6RW6 - chains A and C of the 5 polymer chains in the assembly; structure by electron microscopy, 2.75 A resolution.

[Chain A (and C)]
Protein: TcdA1
From: Photorhabdus luminescens
Notes: chain C of this document is another copy of the same molecule, construct and numbering; everything in this record applies to it too
UniProt: Q9RN43 (Q9RN43_PHOLU); numbering as in UniProt (aligned over 1-2516)
Chain sequence (2516 residues; each row starts with the number of its first residue):
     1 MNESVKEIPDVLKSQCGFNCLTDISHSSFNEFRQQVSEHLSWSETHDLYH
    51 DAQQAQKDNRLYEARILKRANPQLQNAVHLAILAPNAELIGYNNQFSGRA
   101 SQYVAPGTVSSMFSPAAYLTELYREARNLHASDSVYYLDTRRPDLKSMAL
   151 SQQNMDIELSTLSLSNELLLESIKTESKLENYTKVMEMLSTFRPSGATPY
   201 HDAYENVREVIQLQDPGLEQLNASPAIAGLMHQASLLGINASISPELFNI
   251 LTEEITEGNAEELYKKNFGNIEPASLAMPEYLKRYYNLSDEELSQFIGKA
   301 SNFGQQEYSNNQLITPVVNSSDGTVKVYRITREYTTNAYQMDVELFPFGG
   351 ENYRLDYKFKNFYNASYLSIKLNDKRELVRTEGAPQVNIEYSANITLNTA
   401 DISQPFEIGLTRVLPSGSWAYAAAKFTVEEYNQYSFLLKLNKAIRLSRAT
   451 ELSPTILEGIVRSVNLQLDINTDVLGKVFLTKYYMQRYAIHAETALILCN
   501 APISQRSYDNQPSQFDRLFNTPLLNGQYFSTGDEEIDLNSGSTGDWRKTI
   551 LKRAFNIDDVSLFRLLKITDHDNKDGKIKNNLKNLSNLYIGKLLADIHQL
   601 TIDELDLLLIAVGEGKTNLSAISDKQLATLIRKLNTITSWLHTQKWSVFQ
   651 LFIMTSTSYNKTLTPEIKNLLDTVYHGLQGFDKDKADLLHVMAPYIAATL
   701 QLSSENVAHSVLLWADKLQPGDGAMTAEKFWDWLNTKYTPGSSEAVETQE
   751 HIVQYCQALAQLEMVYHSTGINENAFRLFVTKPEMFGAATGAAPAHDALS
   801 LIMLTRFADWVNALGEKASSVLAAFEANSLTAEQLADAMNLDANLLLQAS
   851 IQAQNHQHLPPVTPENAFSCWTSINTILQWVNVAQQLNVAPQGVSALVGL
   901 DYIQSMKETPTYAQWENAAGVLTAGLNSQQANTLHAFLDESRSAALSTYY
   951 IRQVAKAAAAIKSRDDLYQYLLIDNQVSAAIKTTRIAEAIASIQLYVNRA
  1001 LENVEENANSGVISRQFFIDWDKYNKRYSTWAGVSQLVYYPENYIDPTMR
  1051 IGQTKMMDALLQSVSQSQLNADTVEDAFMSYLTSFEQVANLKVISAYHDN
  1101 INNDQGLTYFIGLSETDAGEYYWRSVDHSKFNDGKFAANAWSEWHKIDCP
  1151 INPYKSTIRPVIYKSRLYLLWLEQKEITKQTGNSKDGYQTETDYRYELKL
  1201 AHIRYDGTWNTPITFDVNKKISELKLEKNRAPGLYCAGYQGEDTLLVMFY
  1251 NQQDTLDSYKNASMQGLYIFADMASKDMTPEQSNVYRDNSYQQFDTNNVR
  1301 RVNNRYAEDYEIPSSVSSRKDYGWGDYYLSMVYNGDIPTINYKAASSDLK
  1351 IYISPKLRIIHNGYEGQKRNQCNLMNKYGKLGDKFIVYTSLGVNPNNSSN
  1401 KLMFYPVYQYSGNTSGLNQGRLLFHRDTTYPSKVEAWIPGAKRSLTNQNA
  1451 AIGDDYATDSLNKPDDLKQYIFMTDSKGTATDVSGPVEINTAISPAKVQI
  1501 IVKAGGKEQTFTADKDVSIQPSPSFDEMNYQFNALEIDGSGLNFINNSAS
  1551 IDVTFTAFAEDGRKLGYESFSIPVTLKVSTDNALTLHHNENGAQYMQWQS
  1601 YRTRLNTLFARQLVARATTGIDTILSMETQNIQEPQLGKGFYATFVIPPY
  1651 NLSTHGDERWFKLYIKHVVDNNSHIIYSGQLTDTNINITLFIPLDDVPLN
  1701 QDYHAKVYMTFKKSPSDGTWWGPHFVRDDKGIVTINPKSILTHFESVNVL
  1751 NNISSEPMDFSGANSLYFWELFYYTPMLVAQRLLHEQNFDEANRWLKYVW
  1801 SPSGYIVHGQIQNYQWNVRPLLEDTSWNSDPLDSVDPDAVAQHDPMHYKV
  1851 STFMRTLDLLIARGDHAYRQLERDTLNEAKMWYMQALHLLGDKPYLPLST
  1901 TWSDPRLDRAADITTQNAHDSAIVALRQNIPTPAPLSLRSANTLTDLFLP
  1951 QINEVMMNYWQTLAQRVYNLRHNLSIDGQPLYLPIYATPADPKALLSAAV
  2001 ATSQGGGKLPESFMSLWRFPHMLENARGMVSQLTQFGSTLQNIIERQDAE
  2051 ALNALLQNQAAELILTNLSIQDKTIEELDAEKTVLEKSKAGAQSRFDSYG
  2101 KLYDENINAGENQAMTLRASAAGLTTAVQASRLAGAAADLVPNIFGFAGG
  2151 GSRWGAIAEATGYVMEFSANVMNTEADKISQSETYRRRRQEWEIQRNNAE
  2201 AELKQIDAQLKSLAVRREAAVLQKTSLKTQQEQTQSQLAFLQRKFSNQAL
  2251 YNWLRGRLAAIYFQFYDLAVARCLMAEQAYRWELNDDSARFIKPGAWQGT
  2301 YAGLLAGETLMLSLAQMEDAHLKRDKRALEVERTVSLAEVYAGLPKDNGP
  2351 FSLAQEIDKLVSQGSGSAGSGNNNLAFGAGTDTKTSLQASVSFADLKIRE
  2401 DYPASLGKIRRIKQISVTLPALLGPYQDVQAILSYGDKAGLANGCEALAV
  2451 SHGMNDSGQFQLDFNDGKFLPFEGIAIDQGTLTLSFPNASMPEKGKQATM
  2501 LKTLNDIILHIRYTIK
Unresolved in the structure: 1-20, 1183-1187, 1933-1938
Reported in the primary citation:
  - self-association interface (contacts with another copy of this molecule); pairs are residue here / residue on that copy: His46-His1808, His50-His1808, Glu158-Arg1873, Asp965-Arg1971, Arg1166-Glu1086
  - mutagenesis - E158A/R1873A, D965A/R1971A, Y1168F/Y1205F, H1202A: unchanged stability in response to pH shift to pH 11
  - mutagenesis - E1086A, R1166A: decreased expression
  - conformationally variable residues (domain motion): Glu1086
  - mutagenesis - E1086A/R1166A: decreased stability in response to neutral pH

[Interface between chain A and chain C]
Pairs across the interface - 45 pairs, chain A then chain C:
  Pro665(A) with Ala2001(C)
  Glu666(A) with Val2000(C); Ala2001(C), hydrogen bond (side chain-backbone)
  Lys668(A) with Ser2003(C)
  Asn669(A) with Thr2002(C), hydrogen bond (side chain-backbone); Ser2003(C), hydrogen bond; Thr2300(C); Tyr2301(C)
  His676(A) with Pro2294(C); Gly2295(C); Gln2298(C), hydrogen bond
  Gln679(A) with Lys2293(C), hydrogen bond (backbone-side chain)
  Gly741(A) with Gly2005(C); Gly2006(C)
  Ile2107(A) with Gln1068(C)
  Gln2129(A) with Glu1120(C), hydrogen bond
  Leu2133(A) with Asp1117(C); Ala1118(C); Glu1120(C)
  Ala2137(A) with Asp1117(C); Ala1118(C)
  Leu2140(A) with Asn1152(C)
  Pro2142(A) with Glu1176(C)
  Gly2146(A) with Thr1190(C)
  Phe2147(A) with Tyr1188(C), hydrophobic
  Gly2149(A) with Thr1178(C)
  Trp2154(A) with Lys1175(C)
  Ile2157(A) with Pro1150(C), hydrophobic; Ile1151(C); Asn1152(C)
  Ala2158(A) with Pro1150(C), hydrophobic
  Thr2161(A) with Asp1148(C)
  Met2165(A) with Asp1148(C)
  Glu2175(A) with Gln1062(C); Ser1063(C)
  Lys2178(A) with Gln1062(C); Gln1066(C), hydrogen bond
  Ile2179(A) with Gln1062(C); Ser1065(C)
  Ser2182(A) with Ser1065(C); Gln1066(C); Ser1067(C), hydrogen bond (backbone-side chain)
  Arg2186(A) with Ser1067(C), hydrogen bond; Arg1782(C); Glu1786(C), salt bridge
Other interface residues (no listed pair), chain A (34 interface residues in all): Asp672, Gly680, Pro740, Asn2112, Met2115, Thr2126, Ala2134, Ala2136
Other interface residues (no listed pair), chain C (37 interface residues in all): Thr1083, Thr1116, Ala1999, Gln2004, Arg2290

[In short]
The interface between chain A and chain C involves 34 residues on one side and 37 on the other, with 9
hydrogen bonds and 1 salt bridge. Polar pairs include Arg2186(A)-Glu1786(C), Glu666(A)-Ala2001(C) and
Asn669(A)-Thr2002(C). The paper reports that E1086A and R1166A of chain A reduce expression; conformational
variability at Glu1086(A); 7 substitutions were tested in all.
Both chains are TcdA1 (Photorhabdus luminescens). Entry 6RW6 (Cryo-EM structure of Photorhabdus luminescens
TcdA1) was determined by electron microscopy (same publication as 6RW8, 6RW9, 6RWA and 6RWB).
